Entry 7XBF (X-ray diffraction, 3.51 A resolution); this record covers chains A and B.

Chain A:
Protein: Processed angiotensin-converting enzyme 2
Organism: Homo sapiens
Reference sequence: Q9BYF1 (ACE2_HUMAN); residue numbers follow UniProt; this construct covers 18-615
Chain sequence (598 residues; row label = number of the first residue in the row):
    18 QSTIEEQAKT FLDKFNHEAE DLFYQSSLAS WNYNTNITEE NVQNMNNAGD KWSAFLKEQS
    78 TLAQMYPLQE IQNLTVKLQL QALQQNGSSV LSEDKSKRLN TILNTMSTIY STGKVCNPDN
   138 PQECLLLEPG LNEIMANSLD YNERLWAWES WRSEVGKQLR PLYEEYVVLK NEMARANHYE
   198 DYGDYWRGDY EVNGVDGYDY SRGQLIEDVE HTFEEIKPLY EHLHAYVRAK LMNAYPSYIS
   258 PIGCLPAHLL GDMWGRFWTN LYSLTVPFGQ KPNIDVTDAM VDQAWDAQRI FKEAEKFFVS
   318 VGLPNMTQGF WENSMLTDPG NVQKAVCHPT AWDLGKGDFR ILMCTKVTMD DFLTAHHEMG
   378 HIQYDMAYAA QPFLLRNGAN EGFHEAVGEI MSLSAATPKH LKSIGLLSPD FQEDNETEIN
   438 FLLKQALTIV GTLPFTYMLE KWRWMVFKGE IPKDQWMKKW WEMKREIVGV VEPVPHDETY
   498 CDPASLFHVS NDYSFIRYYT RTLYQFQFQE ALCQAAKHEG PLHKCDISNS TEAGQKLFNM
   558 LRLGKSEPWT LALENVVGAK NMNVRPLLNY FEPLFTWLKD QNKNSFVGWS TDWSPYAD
Unresolved in the structure: 18, 615
Cystine bridges: Cys344-Cys361, Cys530-Cys542
Covalent attachments: N-acetylglucosamine (NAG) linked to Asn53, Asn90, Asn103, Asn322, Asn546
UniProt features mapped onto this chain:
  - region (Interaction with SARS-CoV spike glycoprotein): Asp30 to Tyr41, Met82 to Pro84, Lys353 to Arg357
  - active site: Glu375 (Proton acceptor), His505 (Proton donor)
  - binding site (chloride): Arg169, Trp477, Lys481
  - binding site (substrate): Arg273, His345, Pro346, Tyr515
  - binding site (Zn(2+)): His374, His378, Glu402
  - glycosylation (N-linked (GlcNAc...) asparagine): Asn53, Asn90, Asn103, Asn322, Asn432, Asn546
  - mutagenesis: Ser19 (S19P: Increases slightly the interaction with RBD domain of SARS-CoV-2 spike protein), Gln24 to Lys26 (Slightly inhibits interaction with SARS-CoV spike glycoprotein), Gln24 (Q24T: Increases slightly the interaction with RBD domain of SARS-CoV-2 spike protein), Ala25 (A25V: Increases slightly the interaction with RBD domain of SARS-CoV-2 spike protein), Thr27 (T27Y: Increases slightly the interaction with RBD domain of SARS-CoV-2 spike protein. In sACE2.v2.2; increases interaction with RBD domain of SARS-CoV-2 spike protein ...), Leu29 (L29F: Increases slightly the interaction with RBD domain of SARS-CoV-2 spike protein), Lys31 (K31D: Abolishes interaction with SARS-CoV spike glycoprotein; K31Y: Increases slightly the interaction with RBD domain of SARS-CoV-2 spike protein), Asn33 (N33D: Increases slightly the interaction with RBD domain of SARS-CoV-2 spike protein), His34 (H34A: Increases slightly the interaction with RBD domain of SARS-CoV-2 spike protein), Glu37 (E37A: No effect on interaction with SARS-CoV spike glycoprotein), Asp38 (D38A: No effect on interaction with SARS-CoV spike glycoprotein), Leu39 (L39R: Increases slightly the interaction with RBD domain of SARS-CoV-2 spike protein), 48 further mutagenesis entries in UniProt

Chain B:
Protein: RshSTT182/200 coronavirus receptor binding domain insert2
Organism: Rhinolophus shameli
Chain sequence (242 residues; numbered 286 to 527; the number before each row is that of its first residue):
   286 MYRMQLLSCI ALSLALVTNS RTSPTTQVVR FPNITNLCPF GEVFNATTFA SVYAWNRRRI
   346 SNCVADYSVL YNTTSFSTFK CYGVSPTKLN DLCFTNVYAD SFVVRGDEVR QIAPGQTGKI
   406 ADYNYKLPDD FMGCVIAWNS ISLDAKVGGN YNYYYRLFRK SVLKPFERDI STQLYQAGDK
   466 PCSVEGPDCY YPLQSYYFQS TNGVGYQPYR VVVLSFELLN APATVCGPKK STHLVVNKCV
   526 NF
Unresolved in the structure: 286-313, 523-527
Cystine bridges: Cys323-Cys348, Cys366-Cys419, Cys378-Cys511, Cys467-Cys474
Covalent attachments: N-acetylglucosamine (NAG) linked to Asn330

How chain A and chain B interact:
Residue-residue contacts - 36 pairs, chain A then chain B:
  Gln24(A) with Ala462(B); Gly463(B), hydrogen bond (side chain-backbone); Lys465(B); Asp473(B), hydrogen bond
  Thr27(A) with Phe443(B); Ala462(B); Tyr475(B)
  Phe28(A) with Tyr475(B)
  Asp30(A) with Lys404(B), salt bridge; Leu442(B); Phe443(B)
  Lys31(A) with Phe443(B); Glu470(B), salt bridge
  His34(A) with Tyr440(B); Leu442(B)
  Glu37(A) with Tyr491(B), hydrogen bond
  Asp38(A) with Tyr482(B); Gln484(B)
  Tyr41(A) with Gln484(B); Thr486(B), hydrogen bond; Asn487(B), hydrogen bond
  Gln42(A) with Gln484(B), hydrogen bond
  Leu45(A) with Thr486(B)
  Tyr83(A) with Pro472(B); Asp473(B), hydrogen bond; Tyr475(B), hydrogen bond
  Lys353(A) with Tyr482(B), hydrogen bond (side chain-backbone); Gln484(B); Asn487(B); Gly488(B), hydrogen bond (backbone-backbone); Tyr491(B)
  Gly354(A) with Gly488(B); Tyr491(B)
  Asp355(A) with Thr486(B)
  Arg357(A) with Thr486(B)
  Arg393(A) with Tyr491(B), hydrogen bond
Other interface residues (no listed pair), chain A (22 interface residues in all): Ser19, Glu35, Leu79, Met82, Asn330
Other interface residues (no listed pair), chain B (18 interface residues in all): Gln479

Summary:
22 residues of chain A face 18 of chain B across their interface, with 11 hydrogen bonds and 2 salt bridges.
Polar contacts include Asp30(A)-Lys404(B), Lys31(A)-Glu470(B) and Gln24(A)-Gly463(B).
Chain A is Processed angiotensin-converting enzyme 2 (Homo sapiens) and chain B is RshSTT182/200 coronavirus
receptor binding domain insert2 (Rhinolophus shameli); the structure, The complex structure of RshSTT182/200
RBD-insert2 bound to human ACE2, was determined by X-ray diffraction, deposited together with 7XBG and 7XBH.
